PDB entry 9GEN | electron microscopy, 3.76 A resolution | chains B and J of the 11 polymer chains in the assembly

[Chain B]
Molecule: Histone H4
Organism: Xenopus laevis
Reference sequence: P62799 (H4_XENLA); residues 16-102 here correspond to UniProt positions 17-103 (UniProt number = residue number + 1)
Amino-acid sequence (87 residues; numbered 16 to 102; the number before each row is that of its first residue):
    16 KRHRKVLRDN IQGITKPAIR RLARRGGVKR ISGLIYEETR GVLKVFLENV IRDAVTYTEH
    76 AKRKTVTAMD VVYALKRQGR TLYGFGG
Disordered / not traced: 16-22, 102
Curated features (UniProtKB/Swiss-Prot):
  - DNA-binding region: Lys16 to Lys20
  - modified residue: Lys16 (N6-(2-hydroxyisobutyryl)lysine), Lys20 (N6,N6,N6-trimethyllysine), Lys31 (N6-(2-hydroxyisobutyryl)lysine), Lys44 (N6-(2-hydroxyisobutyryl)lysine), Ser47 (Phosphoserine), Tyr51 (Phosphotyrosine), Lys59 (N6-(2-hydroxyisobutyryl)lysine), Lys77 (N6-(2-hydroxyisobutyryl)lysine), Lys79 (N6-(2-hydroxyisobutyryl)lysine), Tyr88 (Phosphotyrosine), Lys91 (N6-(2-hydroxyisobutyryl)lysine)
  - cross-link (Glycyl lysine isopeptide (Lys-Gly)): Lys31 (interchain with G-Cter in UFM1), Lys91 (interchain with G-Cter in ubiquitin)

[Chain J]
Molecule: Widom-601 DNA
Sequence (147 nucleotides; row label = number of the first residue in the row; numbers below 1 keep their minus sign (DA-73 is residue -73)):
   -73 ATCGAGAATC CCGGTGCCGA GGCCGCTCAA TTGGTCGTAG ACAGCTCTAG CACCGCTTAA
   -13 ACGCACGTAC GCGCTGTCCC CCGCGTTTTA ACCGCCAAGG GGATTACTCC CTAGTCTCCA
    47 GGCACGTGTC AGATATATAC ATCCGAT
Disordered / not traced: -73, 73

[How chain B and chain J interact]
Pairs across the interface (11; chain B residue first):
  Arg35(B) - DC8(J)  salt bridge to the phosphate
  Arg39(B) - DC8(J)  salt bridge to the phosphate
  Arg45(B) - DC7(J)  sugar contact
  Arg45(B) - DC8(J)  phosphate contact
  Ile46(B) - DC7(J)  sugar contact
  Ile46(B) - DC8(J)  hydrogen bond to the phosphate
  Ser47(B) - DC7(J)  hydrogen bond to the phosphate
  Gly48(B) - DC7(J)  hydrogen bond to the phosphate
  Arg78(B) - DG28(J)  phosphate contact
  Lys79(B) - DG28(J)  hydrogen bond to the phosphate
  Thr80(B) - DG28(J)  hydrogen bond to the phosphate
Also at the interface, not in a pair above, chain B (10 interface residues in all): Leu49
Also at the interface, not in a pair above, chain J (6 interface residues in all): DG9, DG27, DA29

[Overview]
10 residues of chain B face 6 of chain J across their interface, with 5 hydrogen bonds and 2 salt bridges.
Polar pairs include Ile46(B)-DC8(J), Ser47(B)-DC7(J) and Gly48(B)-DC7(J). From UniProt: a DNA-binding region
on chain B.
Here chain B is Histone H4 (Xenopus laevis) and chain J is Widom-601 DNA. Entry 9GEN (Recombinant
Myeloperoxidase bound to nucleosome core particle) was determined by electron microscopy, deposited together
with 9GEO, 9GEP, 9GEQ, 9GER, 9IHD, 9IHE and 9IHF.
